Entry 4MTX (X-ray diffraction, 2.15 A resolution); this record covers chains A and B.

== Chain A (and B) ==
Protein: Ethylene response sensor 1
From: Arabidopsis thaliana
Notes: EC 2.7.11.-, 2.7.13.3; fragment: dimerization and histidine phosphotransfer domain residues 308-407; chain B of this document is another copy of the same molecule, construct and numbering; everything in this record applies to it too
UniProt: Q38846 (ERS1_ARATH); numbering as in UniProt (aligned over 308-407)
Chain sequence (102 residues; numbered 306 to 407; the number before each row is that of its first residue):
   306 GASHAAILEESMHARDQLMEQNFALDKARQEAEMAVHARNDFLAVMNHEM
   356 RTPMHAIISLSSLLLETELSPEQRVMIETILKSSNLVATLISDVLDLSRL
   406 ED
Disordered / not traced: 306-309, 406-407
Modified / non-standard residues: Mse317, Mse324, Mse339, Mse351, Mse355, Mse359, Mse381 (selenomethionine; parent Met)
Differences from the reference sequence: expression tag (306-307)
UniProt features mapped onto this chain:
  - modified residue: His353 (Phosphohistidine)
From the paper describing this entry:
  - conformationally variable residues (helix shift): Mse351
  - post-translational modification sites: His353 (citing earlier work)

== How chain A and chain B interact ==
Pairs across the interface - 91 pairs, chain A then chain B:
  Ile312(A) with Leu313(B), hydrophobic
  Ser316(A) with Ser316(B), hydrogen bond; Arg320(B)
  Ala319(A) with Arg320(B)
  Arg320(A) with Glu315(B), salt bridge; Ala319(B); Leu323(B)
  Leu323(A) with Arg320(B); Leu323(B), hydrophobic; Mse324(B); Asn327(B), hydrogen bond (backbone-side chain)
  Mse324(A) with Leu323(B), hydrophobic
  Gln326(A) with Asn327(B), hydrogen bond
  Asn327(A) with Gln326(B); Asn327(B), hydrogen bond; Leu330(B)
  Leu330(A) with Asn327(B); Leu330(B), hydrophobic; Asp331(B); Arg334(B)
  Asp331(A) with Leu330(B)
  Ala333(A) with Arg334(B)
  Arg334(A) with Leu330(B); Ala333(B)
  Ala337(A) with Arg334(B)
  Glu338(A) with Ala337(B)
  Val341(A) with Ala337(B), hydrophobic; Val341(B), hydrophobic
  Arg344(A) with Val341(B); Arg344(B); Asn345(B), hydrogen bond
  Phe347(A) with Leu402(B), hydrophobic
  Leu348(A) with Leu348(B), hydrophobic
  Mse351(A) with Leu395(B); Val399(B), hydrophobic
  Glu354(A) with Leu395(B)
  Mse355(A) with Val392(B); Leu395(B); Ile396(B); Val399(B), hydrophobic
  Pro358(A) with Ser388(B); Leu391(B), hydrophobic; Val392(B), hydrophobic
  Mse359(A) with Mse359(B)
  Ile362(A) with Mse359(B), hydrophobic; Ser388(B); Ser389(B)
  Leu365(A) with Mse381(B); Thr384(B); Ile385(B), hydrophobic
  Ser366(A) with Ile385(B)
  Leu368(A) with Mse381(B), hydrophobic
  Leu369(A) with Gln378(B); Mse381(B), hydrophobic; Ile382(B), hydrophobic; Ile385(B), hydrophobic
  Thr372(A) with Gln378(B), hydrogen bond
  Glu373(A) with Gln378(B), hydrogen bond (backbone-side chain)
  Leu374(A) with Gln378(B)
  Gln378(A) with Leu369(B); Thr372(B), hydrogen bond; Glu373(B), hydrogen bond (side chain-backbone); Leu374(B)
  Mse381(A) with Leu365(B); Leu368(B), hydrophobic; Leu369(B)
  Ile382(A) with Leu369(B), hydrophobic
  Thr384(A) with Leu365(B)
  Ile385(A) with Ile362(B), hydrophobic; Leu365(B), hydrophobic; Ser366(B); Leu369(B), hydrophobic
  Ser388(A) with Pro358(B); Ile362(B)
  Ser389(A) with Ile362(B)
  Val392(A) with Mse355(B); Pro358(B), hydrophobic; Mse359(B)
  Leu395(A) with Mse351(B), hydrophobic; Glu354(B); Mse355(B), hydrophobic
  Ile396(A) with Mse355(B), hydrophobic
  Val399(A) with Phe347(B); Leu348(B), hydrophobic; Mse351(B), hydrophobic
  Leu402(A) with Arg344(B); Phe347(B), hydrophobic
  Ser403(A) with Arg344(B); Phe347(B); Leu348(B)
  Arg404(A) with Arg344(B), hydrogen bond (backbone-side chain)
Also at the interface, not in a pair above, chain A (50 interface residues in all): Leu313, Mse317, Ala361, Leu400, Leu405
Also at the interface, not in a pair above, chain B (50 interface residues in all): Ile312, Mse317, Ala329, Ala361, Asp398

== Summary ==
The chain A/chain B interface involves 50 residues from each chain; the contacts include 10 hydrogen bonds and
1 salt bridge. Polar contacts include Arg320(A)-Glu315(B), Ser316(A)-Ser316(B) and Leu323(A)-Asn327(B). The
paper reports a modification site at His353(A); conformational variability at Mse351(A).
Both chains are Ethylene response sensor 1 (Arabidopsis thaliana). Entry 4MTX (Structure of the ERS1
dimerization and histidine phosphotransfer domain from Arabidopsis thaliana) was determined by X-ray
diffraction together with 4PL9 and 4MT8 from the same study.
